PDB entry 5ACO | electron microscopy, 4.36 A resolution (low resolution: residue-level contacts below are approximate; hydrogen-bond / salt-bridge calls are withheld) | chains B and E of the 12 polymer chains in the assembly

== Chain B (and E) ==
Molecule: HIV-1 envelope glycoprotein
Organism: Human immunodeficiency virus 1
Notes: fragment: gp41, residues 509-661; chain E of this document is another copy of the same molecule, construct and numbering; everything in this record applies to it too
UniProt: Q2N0S6 (Q2N0S6_9HIV1); residues 512-664 here correspond to UniProt positions 509-661 (UniProt number = residue number - 3)
Chain sequence (153 residues; numbered 512 to 664; the number before each row is that of its first residue):
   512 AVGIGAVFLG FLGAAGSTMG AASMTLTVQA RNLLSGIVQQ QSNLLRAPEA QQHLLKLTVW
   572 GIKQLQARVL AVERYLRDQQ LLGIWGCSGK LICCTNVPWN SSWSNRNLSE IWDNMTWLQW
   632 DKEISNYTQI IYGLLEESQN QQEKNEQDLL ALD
Unresolved in the structure: 512-517, 551-565
Sequence notes: engineered mutation P559 (Ile556 in Q2N0S6), C605 (Thr602 in Q2N0S6)
Disulfide bonds: C598-C604
Covalent attachments: N-acetylglucosamine (NAG) linked to N611, N618, N637
From the paper describing this entry:
  - self-association interface (contacts with another copy of this molecule); pairs are residue here / residue on that copy: L568-L568 (hydrophobic contact), T569-K567 (backbone contact)
  - contacts within the chain: K567-T569 (hydrogen bond)
  - conformationally variable residues (helix shift): Q653

== Chain B / chain E interface ==
Residue-residue contacts - 15 pairs, chain B then chain E:
  L568(B) with K567(E); L568(E)
  T569(B) with K567(E)
  I573(B) with K567(E)
  L576(B) with L576(E)
  L581(B) with R579(E)
  E584(B) with G547(E); I548(E); R579(E)
  R588(B) with I548(E); Q550(E)
  Q591(B) with Y586(E)
  I595(B) with T538(E)
  E647(B) with T538(E); R542(E)
Also at the interface, not in a pair above, chain B (13 interface residues in all): L587, S599, D659
Also at the interface, not in a pair above, chain E (14 interface residues in all): L545, L587, S599, I603

== In short ==
13 residues of chain B face 14 of chain E across their interface. Covalently linked N-acetylglucosamine: at
N611(B), N618(B) and N637(B). The paper reports conformational variability at Q653(B); a self-association
interface involving L568(B) and T569(B).
Chain B and chain E are both HIV-1 envelope glycoprotein (Human immunodeficiency virus 1); the structure,
Cryo-EM structure of PGT128 Fab in complex with BG505 SOSIP.664 Env trimer, was determined by electron
microscopy.
